Entry 8YYT (electron microscopy, 3.60 A resolution); this record covers chains B and F of the 6 polymer chains in the assembly.

Chain B:
Protein: Isoform Short of Insulin receptor
Organism: Homo sapiens
UniProtKB: P06213 (INSR_HUMAN), isoform P06213-2; numbering as in UniProt (aligned over 1-1370)
Sequence (1370 residues; row label = number of the first residue in the row):
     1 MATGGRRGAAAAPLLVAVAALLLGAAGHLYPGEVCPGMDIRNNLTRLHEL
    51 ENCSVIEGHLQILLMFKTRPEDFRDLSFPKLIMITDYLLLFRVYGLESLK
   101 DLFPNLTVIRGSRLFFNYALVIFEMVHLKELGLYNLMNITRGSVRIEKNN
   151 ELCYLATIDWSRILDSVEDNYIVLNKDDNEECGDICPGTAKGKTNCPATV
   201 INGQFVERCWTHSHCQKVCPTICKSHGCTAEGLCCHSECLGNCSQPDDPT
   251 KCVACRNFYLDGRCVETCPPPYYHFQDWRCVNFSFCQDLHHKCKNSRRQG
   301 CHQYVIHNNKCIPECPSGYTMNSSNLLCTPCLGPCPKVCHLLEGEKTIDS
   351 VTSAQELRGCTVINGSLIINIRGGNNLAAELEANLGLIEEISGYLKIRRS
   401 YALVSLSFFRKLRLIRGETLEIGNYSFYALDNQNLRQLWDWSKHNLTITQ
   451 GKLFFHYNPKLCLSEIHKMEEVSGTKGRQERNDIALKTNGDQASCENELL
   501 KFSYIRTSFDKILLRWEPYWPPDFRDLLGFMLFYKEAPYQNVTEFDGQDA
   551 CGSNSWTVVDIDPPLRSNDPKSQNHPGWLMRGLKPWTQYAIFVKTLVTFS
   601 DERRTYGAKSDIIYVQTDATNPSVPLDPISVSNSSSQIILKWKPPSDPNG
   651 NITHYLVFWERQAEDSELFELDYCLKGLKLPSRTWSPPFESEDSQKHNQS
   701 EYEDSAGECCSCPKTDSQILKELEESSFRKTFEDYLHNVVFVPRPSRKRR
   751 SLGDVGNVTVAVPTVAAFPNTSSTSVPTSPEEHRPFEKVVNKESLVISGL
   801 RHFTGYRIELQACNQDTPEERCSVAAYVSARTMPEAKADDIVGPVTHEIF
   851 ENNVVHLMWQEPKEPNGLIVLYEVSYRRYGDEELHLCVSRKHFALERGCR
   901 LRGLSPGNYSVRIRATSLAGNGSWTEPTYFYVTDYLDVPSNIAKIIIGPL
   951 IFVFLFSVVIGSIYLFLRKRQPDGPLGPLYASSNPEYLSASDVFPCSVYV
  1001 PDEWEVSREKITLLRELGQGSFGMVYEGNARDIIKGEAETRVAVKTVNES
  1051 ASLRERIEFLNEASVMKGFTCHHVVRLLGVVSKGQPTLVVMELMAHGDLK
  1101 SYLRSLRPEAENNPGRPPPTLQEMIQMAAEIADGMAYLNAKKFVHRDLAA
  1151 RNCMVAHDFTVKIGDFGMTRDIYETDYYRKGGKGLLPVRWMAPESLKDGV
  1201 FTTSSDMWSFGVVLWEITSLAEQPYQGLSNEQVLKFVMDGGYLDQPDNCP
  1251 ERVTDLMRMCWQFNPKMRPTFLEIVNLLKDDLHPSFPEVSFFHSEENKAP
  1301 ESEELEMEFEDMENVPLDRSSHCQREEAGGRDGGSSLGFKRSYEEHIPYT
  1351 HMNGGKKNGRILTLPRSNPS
Not modelled in the structure: 1-27, 50, 94, 169, 189-194, 209, 249-251, 272-273, 323, 415, 432, 453-454, 501, 525, 543-554, 678-719, 745-783, 817-820, 935-1370
Disulfide bonds: C35-C53, C153-C182, C196-C215, C219-C228, C223-C234, C235-C243, C239-C252, C255-C264, C268-C280, C286-C311, C293-C301, C315-C328, C331-C335, C339-C360, C674-C887, C813-C822
Swiss-Prot annotation at these positions:
  - region: E733 to F741 (Insulin-binding), Y999 (Important for interaction with IRS1, SHC1 and STAT5B)
  - site: F66 (Insulin-binding)
  - modified residue: S400 (Phosphoserine), Y401 (Phosphotyrosine), S407 (Phosphoserine), Y999 (Phosphotyrosine)
  - glycosylation (N-linked (GlcNAc...) asparagine): N43, N52, N105, N138, N242, N282, N322, N364, N424, N445, N541, N633, N651, N698

Chain F:
Protein: Insulin
Organism: Homo sapiens
UniProtKB: P67973 (INS_BALPH); residues 3-51 here = UniProt positions 3-51
Sequence (49 residues; each row starts with the number of its first residue):
     3 NQHLCGSHLVEALYLVCGERGFFYTPKAGIVEQCCTSICSLYQLENYCN
Not modelled in the structure: 28-30
Disulfide bonds: C7-C37, C19-C50, C36-C41

Interface between chain B and chain F:
Residue-residue contacts - 18 pairs, chain B then chain F:
  R506(B) - L17(F)
  S508(B) - L17(F)
  F509(B) - E13(F)
  D510(B) - E13(F)
  K511(B) - H10(F)  hydrogen bond (side chain-backbone)
  K511(B) - E13(F)  salt bridge
  K511(B) - A14(F)
  K511(B) - L17(F)
  L513(B) - L17(F)  hydrophobic
  R515(B) - L43(F)
  L579(B) - L17(F)  hydrophobic
  L579(B) - L43(F)  hydrophobic
  M580(B) - Q4(F)
  R581(B) - Q4(F)  hydrogen bond (backbone-side chain)
  R581(B) - L6(F)
  R581(B) - H10(F)  hydrogen bond (side chain-backbone)
  R581(B) - L11(F)
  R581(B) - A14(F)
Also at the interface, not in a pair above, chain B (12 interface residues in all): G577, G582

Overview:
The interface between chain B and chain F involves 12 residues on one side and 8 on the other; the contacts
include 3 hydrogen bonds and 1 salt bridge. Among the polar pairs are K511(B)-E13(F), K511(B)-H10(F) and
R581(B)-Q4(F).
Chain B is Isoform Short of Insulin receptor and chain F is Insulin, both from Homo sapiens; the structure,
Cryo-EM structure of the complex IR with four insulin, was determined by electron microscopy.
